PDB entry 8WG7 | electron microscopy, 2.54 A resolution | chains A and B of the 5 polymer chains in the assembly

== Chain A ==
Name: Guanine nucleotide-binding protein G(s) subunit alpha isoforms short
Source organism: Homo sapiens
UniProt: P63092 (GNAS2_HUMAN); numbering as in UniProt (aligned over 1-394)
Sequence (394 residues; row label = number of the first residue in the row):
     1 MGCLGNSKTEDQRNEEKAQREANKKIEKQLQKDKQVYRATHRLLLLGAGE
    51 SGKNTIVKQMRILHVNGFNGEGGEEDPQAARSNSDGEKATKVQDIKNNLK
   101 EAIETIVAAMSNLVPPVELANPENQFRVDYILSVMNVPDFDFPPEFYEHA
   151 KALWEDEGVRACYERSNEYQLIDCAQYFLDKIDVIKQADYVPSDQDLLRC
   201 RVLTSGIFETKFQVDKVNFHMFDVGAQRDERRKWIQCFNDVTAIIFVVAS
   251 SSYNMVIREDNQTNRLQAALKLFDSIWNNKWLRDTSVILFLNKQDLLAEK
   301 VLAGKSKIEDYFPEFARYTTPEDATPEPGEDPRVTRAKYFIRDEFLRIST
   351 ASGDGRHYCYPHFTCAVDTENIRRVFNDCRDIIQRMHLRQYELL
Unresolved in the structure: 1-11, 65-206, 254-262
Sequence notes: engineered mutation Asn54 (Ser in P63092), Ala226 (Gly in P63092), Ala268 (Glu in P63092), Lys271 (Asn in P63092), Asp274 (Lys in P63092), Lys280 (Arg in P63092), Asp284 (Thr in P63092), Thr285 (Ile in P63092)

== Chain B ==
Name: Guanine nucleotide-binding protein G(I)/G(S)/G(T) subunit beta-1
Source organism: Rattus norvegicus
UniProt: P54311 (GBB1_RAT); residue numbers follow UniProt; this construct covers 2-340
Sequence (371 residues; numbered -4 to 366; the number before each row is that of its first residue; numbers below 1 keep their minus sign (Met-4 is residue -4)):
    -4 MGSLLQSELDQLRQEAEQLKNQIRDARKACADATLSQITNNIDPVGRIQM
    46 RTRRTLRGHLAKIYAMHWGTDSRLLVSASQDGKLIIWDSYTTNKVHAIPL
    96 RSSWVMTCAYAPSGNYVACGGLDNICSIYNLKTREGNVRVSRELAGHTGY
   146 LSCCRFLDDNQIVTSSGDTTCALWDIETGQQTTTFTGHTGDVMSLSLAPD
   196 TRLFVSGACDASAKLWDVREGMCRQTFTGHESDINAICFFPNGNAFATGS
   246 DDATCRLFDLRADQELMTYSHDNIICGITSVSFSKSGRLLLAGYDDFNCN
   296 VWDALKADRAGVLAGHDNRVSCLGVTDDGMAVATGSWDSFLKIWNGSSGG
   346 GGSGGGGSSGVSGWRLFKKIS
Unresolved in the structure: -4 to 2, 341-366
Sequence notes: initiating methionine (-4); expression tag (-3 to 1, 341-366)
Swiss-Prot annotation at these positions:
  - modified residue: Ser2 (N-acetylserine), His266 (Phosphohistidine)

== Interface between chain A and chain B ==
Contacting residue pairs - 52 pairs, chain A then chain B:
  Arg20(A) - Asn88(B)  hydrogen bond
  Asn23(A) - Thr87(B)
  Asn23(A) - Asn88(B)
  Asn23(A) - Lys89(B)  hydrogen bond (side chain-backbone)
  Ile26(A) - Lys89(B)
  Ile26(A) - Val90(B)
  Ile26(A) - His91(B)
  Ile26(A) - Ala92(B)  hydrophobic
  Glu27(A) - Lys89(B)  salt bridge
  Leu30(A) - Gly53(B)
  Leu30(A) - Lys78(B)
  Leu30(A) - Ile80(B)  hydrophobic
  Leu30(A) - Lys89(B)
  Asp33(A) - Lys78(B)  salt bridge
  Lys34(A) - Leu55(B)
  Tyr37(A) - Leu55(B)  hydrophobic
  Tyr37(A) - Ala56(B)
  Ile207(A) - Trp99(B)
  Ile207(A) - Leu117(B)
  Phe222(A) - Trp99(B)
  Ala226(A) - Asn119(B)  hydrogen bond (backbone-side chain)
  Ala226(A) - Thr143(B)
  Gln227(A) - Leu117(B)  hydrogen bond (side chain-backbone)
  Gln227(A) - Asn119(B)  hydrogen bond
  Gln227(A) - Tyr145(B)  hydrogen bond (side chain-backbone)
  Arg228(A) - Gly162(B)  hydrogen bond (side chain-backbone)
  Arg228(A) - Asp163(B)
  Arg228(A) - Thr164(B)
  Arg228(A) - Asp186(B)  salt bridge
  Glu230(A) - Asp186(B)
  Arg232(A) - Cys204(B)  hydrogen bond (side chain-backbone)
  Arg232(A) - Asp228(B)  salt bridge
  Lys233(A) - Tyr145(B)
  Lys233(A) - Met188(B)
  Lys233(A) - Cys204(B)
  Lys233(A) - Asp228(B)  salt bridge
  Lys233(A) - Asn230(B)
  Lys233(A) - Asp246(B)  salt bridge
  Trp234(A) - Leu117(B)  hydrophobic
  Trp234(A) - Tyr145(B)  hydrophobic
  Gln236(A) - Arg314(B)
  Gln236(A) - Trp332(B)
  Cys237(A) - Lys57(B)  hydrogen bond (backbone-side chain)
  Cys237(A) - Trp99(B)
  Cys237(A) - Met101(B)  hydrophobic
  Phe238(A) - Trp99(B)  hydrophobic
  Phe238(A) - Leu117(B)  hydrophobic
  Asn239(A) - Lys57(B)  hydrogen bond
  Asn239(A) - Trp332(B)
  Asp240(A) - Lys57(B)  salt bridge
  Trp281(A) - Asp290(B)
  Trp281(A) - Arg314(B)
Other interface residues (no listed pair), chain A (25 interface residues in all): Gln19, Arg38
Other interface residues (no listed pair), chain B (36 interface residues in all): Gln75, Asp76, Thr86, Asp118, Gly144, Thr184

== Summary ==
25 residues of chain A face 36 of chain B across their interface, with 10 hydrogen bonds and 7 salt bridges.
Among the polar pairs are Glu27(A)-Lys89(B), Asp33(A)-Lys78(B) and Arg228(A)-Asp186(B).
Chain A is Guanine nucleotide-binding protein G(s) subunit alpha isoforms short (Homo sapiens) and chain B is
Guanine nucleotide-binding protein G(I)/G(S)/G(T) subunit beta-1 (Rattus norvegicus); the structure, Cryo-EM
structures of peptide free and Gs-coupled GLP-1R, was determined by electron microscopy together with 8WA3 and
8WG8 from the same study.
